Entry 6HWD (X-ray diffraction, 2.80 A resolution); this record covers chains H and I of the 28 polymer chains in the assembly.

[Chain H]
Protein: Proteasome subunit beta type-2
Source organism: Saccharomyces cerevisiae S288c
Notes: EC 3.4.25.1
UniProt: P25043 (PSB2_YEAST); residues 1-232 here correspond to UniProt positions 30-261 (UniProt number = residue number + 29)
Amino-acid sequence (232 residues; row label = number of the first residue in the row):
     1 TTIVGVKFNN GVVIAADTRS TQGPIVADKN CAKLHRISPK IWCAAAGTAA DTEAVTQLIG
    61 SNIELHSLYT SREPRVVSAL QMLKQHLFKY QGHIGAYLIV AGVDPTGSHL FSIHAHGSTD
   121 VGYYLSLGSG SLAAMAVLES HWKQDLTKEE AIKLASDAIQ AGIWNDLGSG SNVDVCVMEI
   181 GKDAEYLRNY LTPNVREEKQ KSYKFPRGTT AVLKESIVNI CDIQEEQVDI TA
Not modelled in the structure: 227-232
Differences from the reference sequence: engineered mutation A45 (Gly74 in P25043)
Swiss-Prot annotation at these positions:
  - active site: T1 (Nucleophile)
Glycans and other covalent adducts: bortezomib (BO2) linked to T1
Ligand contacts: bortezomib (BO2; N-[(1R)-1-(dihydroxyboryl)-3-methylbutyl]-N-(pyrazin-2-ylcarbonyl)-L-phenylalaninamide): R19, S20, T21, Q22, A27, C31, K33, A45, A46, G47, T48, A49, T52, G168
What the authors report for this chain:
  - mutagenesis - G45A: unchanged binding to bortezomib
  - mutagenesis - G45A: unchanged growth

[Chain I]
Protein: Proteasome subunit beta type-3
Source organism: Saccharomyces cerevisiae S288c
Notes: EC 3.4.25.1
UniProt: P25451 (PSB3_YEAST); residues 0-204 here correspond to UniProt positions 1-205 (UniProt number = residue number + 1)
Amino-acid sequence (205 residues; numbered 0 to 204; the number before each row is that of its first residue; numbering starts at 0):
     0 MSDPSSINGG IVVAMTGKDC VAIACDLRLG SQSLGVSNKF EKIFHYGHVF LGITGLATDV
    60 TTLNEMFRYK TNLYKLKEER AIEPETFTQL VSSSLYERRF GPYFVGPVVA GINSKSGKPF
   120 IAGFDLIGCI DEAKDFIVSG TASDQLFGMC ESLYEPNLEP EDLFETISQA LLNAADRDAL
   180 SGWGAVVYII KKDEVVKRYL KMRQD
Not modelled in the structure: 0
Swiss-Prot annotation at these positions:
  - modified residue: S30 (Phosphoserine)
  - cross-link: K69 (Glycyl lysine isopeptide (Lys-Gly) (interchain with G-Cter in ubiquitin))
Metal / ion sites: Mg2+ site 1: A174, D177, S180; Mg2+ site 2: D204 (shared with 2 residues of chain Y)

[How chain H and chain I interact]
Residue-residue contacts - 58 pairs, chain H then chain I:
  I25(H) with D143(I); F146(I), hydrophobic
  A27(H) with D130(I)
  D28(H) with D130(I)
  K29(H) with E150(I), salt bridge
  T48(H) with I126(I)
  A49(H) with C128(I), hydrophobic
  A50(H) with Y95(I); I126(I), hydrophobic; C128(I)
  D51(H) with Y95(I), hydrogen bond; R98(I), salt bridge
  A54(H) with Y95(I)
  Y90(H) with F99(I), hydrophobic
  H93(H) with R98(I), hydrogen bond (backbone-side chain); F99(I)
  I94(H) with F99(I), hydrophobic
  R196(H) with E150(I), salt bridge
  K199(H) with E150(I); S151(I); Y153(I), hydrogen bond (side chain-backbone)
  S202(H) with E154(I), hydrogen bond
  Y203(H) with S151(I); L152(I), hydrophobic
  K204(H) with D161(I), salt bridge
  F205(H) with L152(I), hydrophobic; E164(I); Q168(I)
  R207(H) with E160(I), salt bridge; D161(I), salt bridge
  G208(H) with E164(I), hydrogen bond (backbone-side chain)
  T209(H) with E164(I)
  T210(H) with E164(I), hydrogen bond; S167(I); Q168(I), hydrogen bond; L199(I)
  A211(H) with L199(I); K200(I), hydrogen bond (backbone-backbone)
  V212(H) with F163(I), hydrophobic; Y198(I)
  L213(H) with Y198(I), hydrogen bond (backbone-backbone); L199(I)
  K214(H) with K196(I); R197(I); Y198(I), hydrogen bond (backbone-backbone)
  E215(H) with K196(I); R197(I), salt bridge
  S216(H) with V195(I); K196(I), hydrogen bond (backbone-backbone)
  I217(H) with V194(I)
  V218(H) with H44(I); Y187(I), hydrophobic; V194(I), hydrogen bond (backbone-backbone); K196(I)
  N219(H) with H44(I)
  I220(H) with G46(I); V194(I), hydrophobic
  D222(H) with K74(I), salt bridge
Other interface residues (no listed pair), chain H (35 interface residues in all): V26, P206
Other interface residues (no listed pair), chain I (39 interface residues in all): H47, F49, D124, G127, D134, L157, E158, T165, L171

[Summary]
35 residues of chain H and 39 residues of chain I are in contact, with 12 hydrogen bonds and 8 salt bridges.
Among the polar pairs are K29(H)-E150(I), D51(H)-R98(I) and R196(H)-E150(I). Covalently linked bortezomib: at
T1(H). The paper reports that G45A of chain H leaves binding to bortezomib unchanged; G45A of chain H leaves
growth unchanged.
Chain H is Proteasome subunit beta type-2 and chain I is Proteasome subunit beta type-3, both from
Saccharomyces cerevisiae S288c; the structure, Yeast 20S proteasome beta2-G45A mutant in complex with
bortezomib, was determined by X-ray diffraction together with 6HTB, 6HTC, 6HTD, 6HTP, 6HTR, 6HUB and 30
further entries from the same study.
